Entry 6HUC (X-ray diffraction, 3.00 A resolution); this record covers chains S and T of the 28 polymer chains in the assembly.

Chain S:
Protein: Proteasome subunit alpha type-6
Organism: Saccharomyces cerevisiae (strain ATCC 204508 / S288c)
Notes: EC 3.4.25.1
UniProt: P40302 (PSA6_YEAST); residues 0-233 here correspond to UniProt positions 1-234 (UniProt number = residue number + 1)
Sequence (234 residues; row label = number of the first residue in the row; numbering starts at 0):
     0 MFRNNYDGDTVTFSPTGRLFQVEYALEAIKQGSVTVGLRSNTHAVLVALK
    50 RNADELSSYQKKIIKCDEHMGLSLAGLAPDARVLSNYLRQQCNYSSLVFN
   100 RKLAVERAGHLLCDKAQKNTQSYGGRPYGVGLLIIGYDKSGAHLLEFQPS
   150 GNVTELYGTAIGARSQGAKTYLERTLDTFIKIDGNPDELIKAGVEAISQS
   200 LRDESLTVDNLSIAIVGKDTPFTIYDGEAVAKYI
Not modelled in the structure: 0-2
UniProt features mapped onto this chain:
  - modified residue: Ser13 (Phosphoserine)
  - cross-link: Lys190 (Glycyl lysine isopeptide (Lys-Gly) (interchain with G-Cter in ubiquitin))

Chain T:
Protein: Probable proteasome subunit alpha type-7
Organism: Saccharomyces cerevisiae (strain ATCC 204508 / S288c)
Notes: EC 3.4.25.1
UniProt: P21242 (PSA7_YEAST); residues -3 to 284 here correspond to UniProt positions 1-288 (UniProt number = residue number + 4)
Sequence (288 residues; each row starts with the number of its first residue; numbers below 1 keep their minus sign (Met-3 is residue -3)):
    -3 MTSIGTGYDLSNSVFSPDGRNFQVEYAVKAVENGTTSIGIKCNDGVVFAV
    47 EKLITSKLLVPQKNVKIQVVDRHIGCVYSGLIPDGRHLVNRGREEAASFK
    97 KLYKTPIPIPAFADRLGQYVQAHTLYNSVRPFGVSTIFGGVDKNGAHLYM
   147 LEPSGSYWGYKGAATGKGRQSAKAELEKLVDHHPEGLSAREAVKQAAKII
   197 YLAHEDNKEKDFELEISWCSLSETNGLHKFVKGDLLQEAIDFAQKEINGD
   247 DDEDEDDSDNVMSSDDENAPVATNANATTDQEGDIHLE
Not modelled in the structure: -3 to 1, 245-284
UniProt features mapped onto this chain:
  - modified residue: Thr-2 (N-acetylthreonine)

Chain S / chain T interface:
Pairs across the interface - 65 pairs, chain S then chain T:
  Asn4(S) with Leu6(T)
  Tyr5(S) with Asp5(T), hydrogen bond; Leu6(T), hydrophobic
  Thr9(S) with Arg126(T)
  Val10(S) with Gln19(T); Asn123(T); Ser124(T); Val125(T); Arg126(T)
  Thr11(S) with Leu6(T); Gln19(T)
  Phe12(S) with Gln19(T); Tyr22(T); Ala23(T), hydrophobic; Ala26(T), hydrophobic; Leu77(T), hydrophobic; Arg126(T); Pro127(T); Gly129(T)
  Ser13(S) with Tyr22(T)
  Pro14(S) with Tyr22(T), hydrophobic; Lys25(T)
  Thr15(S) with Lys25(T)
  Gly16(S) with Tyr22(T); Lys25(T); Ala26(T)
  Leu18(S) with Leu77(T), hydrophobic; Arg126(T)
  His109(S) with Arg82(T)
  Cys112(S) with Arg82(T)
  Asp113(S) with Arg82(T), salt bridge; Asn86(T)
  Gln116(S) with Pro79(T); Asp80(T); His83(T), hydrogen bond
  Thr119(S) with Arg126(T), hydrogen bond (backbone-side chain)
  Gln120(S) with His83(T); His119(T); Val125(T); Arg126(T), hydrogen bond (backbone-backbone); Phe128(T)
  Ser121(S) with Ser124(T)
  Tyr122(S) with Ser124(T), hydrogen bond (backbone-backbone)
  Ser149(S) with Pro79(T)
  Gly150(S) with Pro79(T)
  Asn151(S) with Ile78(T); Pro79(T)
  Thr153(S) with Leu55(T); Asn60(T)
  Glu154(S) with Val56(T), hydrogen bond (backbone-backbone); Lys59(T); Asn60(T), hydrogen bond (backbone-side chain)
  Leu155(S) with Leu54(T); Leu55(T); Val56(T)
  Tyr156(S) with Leu54(T), hydrogen bond (backbone-backbone); Leu55(T); Val56(T); Pro57(T)
  Gly157(S) with Leu54(T)
  Lys168(S) with Leu54(T)
  Leu171(S) with Leu54(T)
  Glu172(S) with Ser52(T); Lys53(T)
  Leu175(S) with Lys53(T)
Other interface residues (no listed pair), chain S (34 interface residues in all): Arg38, Glu105, Phe178

Summary:
The interface between chain S and chain T involves 34 residues on one side and 30 on the other, with 8
hydrogen bonds and 1 salt bridge. Polar contacts include Asp113(S)-Arg82(T), Tyr5(S)-Asp5(T) and
Gln116(S)-His83(T).
Chain S is Proteasome subunit alpha type-6 and chain T is Probable proteasome subunit alpha type-7, both from
Saccharomyces cerevisiae (strain ATCC 204508 / S288c); the structure, Yeast 20S proteasome with human beta2c
(S171G) in complex with 18, was determined by X-ray diffraction, deposited together with 6HTB, 6HTC, 6HTD,
6HTP, 6HTR, 6HUB and 30 further entries.
